3PCF - chains M and O of the 12 polymer chains in the assembly; structure by X-ray diffraction, 2.15 A resolution.

Chain M (and O):
Protein: Protocatechuate 3,4-dioxygenase beta chain
Source organism: Pseudomonas putida
Notes: EC 1.13.11.3; chain O of this document is another copy of the same molecule, construct and numbering; everything in this record applies to it too
UniProt: P00437 (PCXB_PSEPU); residues 301-538 here correspond to UniProt positions 2-239 (UniProt number = residue number - 299)
Amino-acid sequence (238 residues; numbered 301 to 538; the number before each row is that of its first residue):
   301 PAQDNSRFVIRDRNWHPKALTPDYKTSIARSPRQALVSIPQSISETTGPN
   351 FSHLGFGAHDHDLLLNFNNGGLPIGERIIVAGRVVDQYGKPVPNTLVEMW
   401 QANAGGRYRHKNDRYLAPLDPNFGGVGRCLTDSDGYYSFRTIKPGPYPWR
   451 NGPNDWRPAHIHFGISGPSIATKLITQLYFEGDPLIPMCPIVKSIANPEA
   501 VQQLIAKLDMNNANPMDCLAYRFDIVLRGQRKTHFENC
Not modelled in the structure: 368-370, 537-538
Modified positions: Cys-429 (s,S-(2-hydroxyethyl)thiocysteine; CME)
Bound ions: Fe ion: Tyr-408, Tyr-447, His-460, His-462 (together with 3-fluoro-4-hydroxybenzoic acid)
Small-molecule neighbours:
  - 3-fluoro-4-hydroxybenzoic acid (FHB), molecule 1: Leu-320, Pro-332, Arg-333
  - 3-fluoro-4-hydroxybenzoic acid (FHB), molecule 2: Leu-320, Pro-322, Ile-328, Arg-333
  - 3-fluoro-4-hydroxybenzoic acid (FHB), molecule 3: Tyr-324, Thr-326, Tyr-408, Tyr-447, Trp-449, Arg-457, His-460, His-462, Gln-477, Ile-491

How chain M and chain O interact:
Contacting residue pairs - 13 pairs, chain M then chain O:
  Ile-310(M) / Pro-453(O)  hydrophobic
  Ile-310(M) / Asn-454(O)
  Asn-314(M) / Asp-323(O)
  Lys-318(M) / Asp-323(O)  salt bridge
  Arg-333(M) / Ile-328(O)
  Ala-335(M) / Lys-325(O)
  Ala-335(M) / Ile-328(O)  hydrophobic
  Leu-336(M) / Lys-325(O)  hydrogen bond (backbone-side chain)
  Ser-338(M) / Lys-325(O)  hydrogen bond
  Ser-338(M) / Asn-451(O)  hydrogen bond (side chain-backbone)
  Ser-338(M) / Gly-452(O)
  Ser-338(M) / Pro-453(O)
  Pro-340(M) / Arg-450(O)
Other interface residues (no listed pair), chain M (9 interface residues in all): Val-337

Overview:
9 residues of chain M face 8 of chain O across their interface, with 3 hydrogen bonds and 1 salt bridge. Among
the polar pairs are Lys-318(M)/Asp-323(O), Leu-336(M)/Lys-325(O) and Ser-338(M)/Lys-325(O). Ligands of chain
M: 3 copies of 3-fluoro-4-hydroxybenzoic acid.
Chain M and chain O are both Protocatechuate 3,4-dioxygenase beta chain (Pseudomonas putida); the structure,
Structure of protocatechuate 3,4-dioxygenase complexed with 3-fluro-4-hydroxybenzoate, was determined by X-ray
diffraction, deposited together with 3PCB, 3PCC, 3PCE, 3PCG, 3PCH and 3PCI.
